1NML - chain A; structure by X-ray diffraction, 2.20 A resolution.

# Chain A
Molecule: di-haem cytochrome c peroxidase
Organism: Marinobacter hydrocarbonoclasticus
Notes: EC 1.11.1.5
Reference sequence: P83787 (P83787_MARHY); numbering as in UniProt (aligned over 1-326)
Chain sequence (326 residues; numbered 1 to 326; the number before each row is that of its first residue):
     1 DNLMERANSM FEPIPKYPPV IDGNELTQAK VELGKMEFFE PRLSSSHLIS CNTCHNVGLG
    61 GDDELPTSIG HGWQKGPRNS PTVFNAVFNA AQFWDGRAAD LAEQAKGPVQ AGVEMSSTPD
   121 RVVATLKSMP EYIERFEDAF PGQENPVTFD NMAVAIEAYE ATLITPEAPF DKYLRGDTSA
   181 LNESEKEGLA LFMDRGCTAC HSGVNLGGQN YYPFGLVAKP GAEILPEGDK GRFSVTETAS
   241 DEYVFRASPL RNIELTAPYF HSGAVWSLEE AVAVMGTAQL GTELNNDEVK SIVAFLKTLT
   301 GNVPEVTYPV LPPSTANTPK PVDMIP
Not modelled in the structure: 220-229
Covalently attached groups: heme c (HEC) linked to C51, C54, C197, C200
Bound ions: heme c Fe site 1: H55, H71; heme c Fe site 2: H201, M275
Small-molecule neighbours:
  - heme c (HEC), molecule 1: F38, I49, S50, H55, T67, I69, G70, H71, W73, R78, N79, S80, P81, T82, V83, A86, N89, A91, Q92, F93, P108, G112, M115, I156, E160, R246
  - heme c (HEC), molecule 2: F192, G196, A199, H201, Y212, F214, G215, L216, F245, R246, A247, S248, P249, L250, I253, T256, Y259, F260, H261, L268, A271, V272, M275, G276, L280, T282, L284, I292, L296

# In short
Covalently linked heme c: at C51 and C197. H55 and H71 form the heme c Fe site 1. H201 and M275 coordinate
heme c Fe site 2.
Chain A is di-haem cytochrome c peroxidase (Marinobacter hydrocarbonoclasticus); the structure, Di-haemic
Cytochrome c Peroxidase from Pseudomonas nautica 617, form IN (pH 4.0), was determined by X-ray diffraction
(same publication as 1RZ5 and 1RZ6).
